Entry 8FQ1 (electron microscopy, 5.59 A resolution (low resolution: residue-level contacts below are approximate; hydrogen-bond / salt-bridge calls are withheld)); this record covers chains D and G of the 8 polymer chains in the assembly.

== Chain D ==
Protein: Glutamate receptor 2
Organism: Rattus norvegicus
Notes: fragment: DYKDDDDK near the C-terminal is a FLAG epitope tag used for purification
UniProtKB: P19491 (GRIA2_RAT), isoform P19491-2; the construct has insertions or renumbered stretches relative to UniProt, so the offset changes along the chain: -20 to 847 = UniProt 1-868; 854-868 = UniProt 869-883
Amino-acid sequence (889 residues; numbered -20 to 868; the number before each row is that of its first residue; numbers below 1 keep their minus sign (Met-20 is residue -20)):
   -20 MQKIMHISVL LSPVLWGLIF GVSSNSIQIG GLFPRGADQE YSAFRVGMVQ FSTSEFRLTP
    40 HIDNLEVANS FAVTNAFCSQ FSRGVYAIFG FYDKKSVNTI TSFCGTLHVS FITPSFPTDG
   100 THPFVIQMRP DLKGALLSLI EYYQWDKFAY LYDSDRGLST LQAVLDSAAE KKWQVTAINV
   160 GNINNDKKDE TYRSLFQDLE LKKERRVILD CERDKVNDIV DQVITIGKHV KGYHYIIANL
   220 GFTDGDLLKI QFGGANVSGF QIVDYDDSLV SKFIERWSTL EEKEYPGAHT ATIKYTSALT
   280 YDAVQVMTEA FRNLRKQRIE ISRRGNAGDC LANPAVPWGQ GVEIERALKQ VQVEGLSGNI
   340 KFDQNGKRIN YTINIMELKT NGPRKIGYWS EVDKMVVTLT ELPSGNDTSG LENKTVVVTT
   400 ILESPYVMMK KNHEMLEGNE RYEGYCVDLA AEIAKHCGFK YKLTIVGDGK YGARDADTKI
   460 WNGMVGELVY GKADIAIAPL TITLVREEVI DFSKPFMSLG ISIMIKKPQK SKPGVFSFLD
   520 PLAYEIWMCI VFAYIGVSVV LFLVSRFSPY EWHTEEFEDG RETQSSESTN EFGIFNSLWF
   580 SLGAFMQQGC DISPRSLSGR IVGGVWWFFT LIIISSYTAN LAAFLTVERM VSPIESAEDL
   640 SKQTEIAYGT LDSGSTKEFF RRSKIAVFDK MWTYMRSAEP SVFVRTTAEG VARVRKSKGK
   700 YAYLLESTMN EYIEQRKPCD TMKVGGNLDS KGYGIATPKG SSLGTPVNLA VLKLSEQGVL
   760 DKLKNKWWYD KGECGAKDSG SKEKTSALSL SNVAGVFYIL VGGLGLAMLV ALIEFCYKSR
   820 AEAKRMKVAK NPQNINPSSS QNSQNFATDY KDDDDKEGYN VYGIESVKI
Not modelled in the structure: -20 to 506, 553-563, 631-783, 827-868
Differences from the reference sequence: insertion (848-853); conflict Asp854 (Tyr869 in P19491)
Modified positions: Cys815 (S-palmitoyl-L-cysteine; P1L)
Curated features (UniProtKB/Swiss-Prot):
  - region: Ala846, Thr847, Lys855 to Gly862 (Required for interaction with IQSEC1)
  - binding site (L-glutamate): Pro478, Thr480, Arg485, Ser654, Thr655, Glu705
  - site: Arg453 (Interaction with the cone snail toxin Con-ikot-ikot), Ile633 (Crucial to convey clamshell closure to channel opening), Arg660 (Interaction with the cone snail toxin Con-ikot-ikot), Lys752 (Interaction with the cone snail toxin Con-ikot-ikot)
  - modified residue: Ser662 (Phosphoserine), Ser696 (Phosphoserine), Ser839 (Phosphoserine), Ser842 (Phosphoserine), Tyr861 (Phosphotyrosine), Ser865 (Phosphoserine)
  - lipidation: Cys589 (S-palmitoyl cysteine)
  - glycosylation (N-linked (GlcNAc...) asparagine): Asn235, Asn349, Asn385, Asn392
What the authors report for this chain:
  - Ca2+ coordination through a water molecule: Ala618

== Chain G ==
Protein: Voltage-dependent calcium channel gamma-2 subunit
Organism: Mus musculus
UniProtKB: O88602 (CCG2_MOUSE); numbering as in UniProt (aligned over 1-323)
Amino-acid sequence (336 residues; each row starts with the number of its first residue):
     1 MGLFDRGVQM LLTTVGAFAA FSLMTIAVGT DYWLYSRGVC KTKSVSENET SEENEEVMTH
    61 SGLWRTCCLE GNFKGLCKQI DHFPEDADYE ADTAEYFLRA VRASSIFPIL SVILLFMGGL
   121 CIAASEFYKT RHNIILSAGI FFVSAGLSNI IGIIVYISAN AGDPSKSDSK KNSYSYGWSF
   181 YFGALSFIIA EMVGVLAVHM FIDRHKQLRA TARATDYLQA SAITRIPSYR YRYQRRSRSS
   241 SRSTEPSHSR DASPVGVKGF NTLPSTEISM YTLSRDPLKA ATTPTATYNS DRDNSFLQVH
   301 NCIQKDSKDS LHANTANRRT TPVGGRGGTE TSQAPA
Not modelled in the structure: 1-4, 43-55, 163-171, 215-336
Differences from the reference sequence: engineered mutation Glu52 (Lys in O88602), Glu53 (Lys in O88602); expression tag (324-336)
Disulfides: Cys40-Cys68, Cys67-Cys77
Curated features (UniProtKB/Swiss-Prot):
  - modified residue: Ser253 (Phosphoserine), Tyr271 (Phosphotyrosine), Thr321 (Phosphothreonine)
  - glycosylation: Asn48 (N-linked (GlcNAc...) asparagine)
  - mutagenesis: Thr321 (T321A: Abolishes phosphorylation; T321D/E: No interaction with DLG1 and DLG4), Val323 (V323A: No interaction with DLG1 and DLG4)

== Interface between chain D and chain G ==
Pairs across the interface (23; chain D residue first):
  Pro507(D) - Tyr89(G)
  Pro507(D) - Glu90(G)
  Gln508(D) - Tyr89(G)
  Val630(D) - Glu90(G)
  Leu789(D) - Ile157(G)
  Ser790(D) - Ser158(G)
  Ser790(D) - Ala161(G)
  Ala793(D) - Ser158(G)
  Phe796(D) - Ile154(G)
  Tyr797(D) - Ile151(G)
  Tyr797(D) - Ile154(G)
  Tyr797(D) - Val155(G)
  Val800(D) - Ile150(G)
  Val800(D) - Ile151(G)
  Leu803(D) - Leu147(G)
  Met807(D) - Ile140(G)
  Met807(D) - Val143(G)
  Met807(D) - Ser144(G)
  Leu811(D) - Ile140(G)
  Phe814(D) - Asn133(G)
  Phe814(D) - Leu136(G)
  Cys815(D) - Ser144(G)
  Cys815(D) - Leu147(G)
Interface residues without a listed pair, chain D (16 interface residues in all): Ser510, Gly804
Interface residues without a listed pair, chain G (17 interface residues in all): Leu98, Phe201

== Overview ==
Chain D and chain G form an interface of 16 and 17 residues respectively. From UniProt: 6 L-glutamate-binding
residues on chain D; 2 mutagenesis sites on chain G. From the paper: water-mediated Ca2+ coordination by
Ala618(D).
Here chain D is Glutamate receptor 2 (Rattus norvegicus) and chain G is Voltage-dependent calcium channel
gamma-2 subunit (Mus musculus). Entry 8FQ1 (GluA2 flip Q isoform of AMPA receptor in complex with
gain-of-function TARP gamma2, with 150mM CaCl2 ...) was determined by electron microscopy together with 8FP4,
8FP9, 8FPG, 8FPS, 8FQ5, 8FQB and 8FQF from the same study.
